Entry 6M7C (X-ray diffraction, 3.18 A resolution); this record covers chain A.

== Chain A ==
Molecule: Pilus assembly protein
Organism: Lactobacillus rhamnosus
UniProtKB: A0A1Y0DVK9 (A0A1Y0DVK9_LACRH); numbering as in UniProt (aligned over 594-856)
Amino-acid sequence (272 residues; row label = number of the first residue in the row):
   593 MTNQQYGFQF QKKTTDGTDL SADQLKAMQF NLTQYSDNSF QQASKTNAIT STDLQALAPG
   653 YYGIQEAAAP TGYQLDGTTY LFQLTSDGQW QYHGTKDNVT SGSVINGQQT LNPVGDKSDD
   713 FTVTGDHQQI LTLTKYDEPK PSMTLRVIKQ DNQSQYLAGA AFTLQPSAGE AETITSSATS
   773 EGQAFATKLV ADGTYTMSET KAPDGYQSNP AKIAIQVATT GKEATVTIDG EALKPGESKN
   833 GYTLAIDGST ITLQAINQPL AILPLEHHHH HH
Disordered / not traced: 593-595, 858-864
Glycans and other covalent adducts: covalent link K741-N849
Sequence notes: initiating methionine (593); expression tag (857-864)

== In short ==
Chain A is Pilus assembly protein (Lactobacillus rhamnosus); the structure, Crystal structure of C-terminal
fragment of pilus adhesin SpaC from Lactobacillus rhamnosus GG, was determined by X-ray diffraction (same
publication as 6M3Y, 6M48 and 7BVX).
